2HBW - chain A; structure by X-ray diffraction, 1.05 A resolution.

[Chain A]
Name: NLP/P60 protein
Source organism: Anabaena variabilis
UniProt: Q3M7N3 (Q3M7N3_ANAVT); residues 1-234 here = UniProt positions 1-234
Amino-acid sequence (235 residues; each row starts with the number of its first residue; numbering starts at 0):
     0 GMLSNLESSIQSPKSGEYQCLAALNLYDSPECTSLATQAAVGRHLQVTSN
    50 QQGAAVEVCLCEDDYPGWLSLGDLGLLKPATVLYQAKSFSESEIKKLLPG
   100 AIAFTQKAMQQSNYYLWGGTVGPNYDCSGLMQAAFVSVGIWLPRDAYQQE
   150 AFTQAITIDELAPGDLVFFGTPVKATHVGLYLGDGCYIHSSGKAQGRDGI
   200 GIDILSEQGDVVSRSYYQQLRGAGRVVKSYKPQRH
Disordered / not traced: 0-13
Construct notes: expression tag (0)
Modified / non-standard residues: Mse1 (selenomethionine); Mse108 (selenomethionine; parent Met); Mse130 (selenomethionine; parent Met)

[Summary]
Chain A is NLP/P60 protein (Anabaena variabilis); the structure, Crystal structure of a putative endopeptidase
(ava_3396) from anabaena variabilis atcc 29413 at 1.05 A resolution, was determined by X-ray diffraction (same
publication as 2FG0).
